PDB entry 1VFS | X-ray diffraction, 1.90 A resolution | chains A and B

# Chain A
Name: alanine racemase
From: Streptomyces lavendulae
Notes: EC 5.1.1.1
UniProt: Q65YW7 (Q65YW7_STRLA); residue numbers follow UniProt; this construct covers 1-378
Chain sequence (386 residues; each row starts with the number of its first residue):
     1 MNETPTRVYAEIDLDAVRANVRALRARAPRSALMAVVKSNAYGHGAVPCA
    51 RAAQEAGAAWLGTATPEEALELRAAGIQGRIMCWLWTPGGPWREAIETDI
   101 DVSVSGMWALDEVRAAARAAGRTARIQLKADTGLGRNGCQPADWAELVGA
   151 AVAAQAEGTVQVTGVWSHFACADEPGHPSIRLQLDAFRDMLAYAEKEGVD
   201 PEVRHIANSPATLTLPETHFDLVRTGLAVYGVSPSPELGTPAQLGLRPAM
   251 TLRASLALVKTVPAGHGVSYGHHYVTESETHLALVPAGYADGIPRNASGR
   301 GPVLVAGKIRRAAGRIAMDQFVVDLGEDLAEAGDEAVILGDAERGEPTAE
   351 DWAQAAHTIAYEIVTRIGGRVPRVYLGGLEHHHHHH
Unresolved in the structure: 1-2, 386
Modified positions: Lys129 (lysine nz-carboxylic acid; KCX)
Small-molecule neighbours:
  - DCS (D-[3-hydroxy-2-methyl-5-phosphonooxymethyl-pyridin-4-ylmethyl]-N,O-cycloserylamide), molecule 1: Val36, Lys38, Tyr42, Trp84, Lys129, Arg136, Trp166, His168, Asn208, Ser209, Pro210, Arg224, Thr225, Gly226, Leu227, Tyr361
  - DCS, molecule 2: Tyr270, Tyr289, Ala317, Met318, Asp319

# Chain B
Name: alanine racemase
From: Streptomyces lavendulae
Notes: EC 5.1.1.1
UniProt: Q65YW7 (Q65YW7_STRLA); residues 1001-1378 here correspond to UniProt positions 1-378 (UniProt number = residue number - 1000)
Chain sequence (386 residues; each row starts with the number of its first residue):
  1001 MNETPTRVYAEIDLDAVRANVRALRARAPRSALMAVVKSNAYGHGAVPCA
  1051 RAAQEAGAAWLGTATPEEALELRAAGIQGRIMCWLWTPGGPWREAIETDI
  1101 DVSVSGMWALDEVRAAARAAGRTARIQLKADTGLGRNGCQPADWAELVGA
  1151 AVAAQAEGTVQVTGVWSHFACADEPGHPSIRLQLDAFRDMLAYAEKEGVD
  1201 PEVRHIANSPATLTLPETHFDLVRTGLAVYGVSPSPELGTPAQLGLRPAM
  1251 TLRASLALVKTVPAGHGVSYGHHYVTESETHLALVPAGYADGIPRNASGR
  1301 GPVLVAGKIRRAAGRIAMDQFVVDLGEDLAEAGDEAVILGDAERGEPTAE
  1351 DWAQAAHTIAYEIVTRIGGRVPRVYLGGLEHHHHHH
Unresolved in the structure: 1001-1002, 1385-1386
Modified positions: Lys1129 (lysine nz-carboxylic acid; KCX)
Small-molecule neighbours:
  - DCS (D-[3-hydroxy-2-methyl-5-phosphonooxymethyl-pyridin-4-ylmethyl]-N,O-cycloserylamide), molecule 1: Val1036, Lys1038, Tyr1042, Trp1084, Lys1129, Arg1136, Trp1166, His1168, Asn1208, Ser1209, Pro1210, Arg1224, Thr1225, Gly1226, Leu1227, Tyr1361
  - DCS, molecule 2: Tyr1270, Tyr1289, Ala1317, Met1318, Asp1319

# How chain A and chain B interact
Pairs across the interface - 138 pairs, chain A then chain B:
  Thr6(A) with Thr1087(B), hydrogen bond (backbone-side chain); Gly1089(B)
  Arg7(A) with Thr1065(B); Leu1085(B); Thr1087(B)
  Lys38(A) with Met1318(B), hydrogen bond; Asp1319(B), salt bridge
  Ser39(A) with Ala1290(B); Met1318(B); Asp1319(B), hydrogen bond; Arg1370(B), hydrogen bond
  Tyr42(A) with Met1318(B), hydrophobic
  Ala64(A) with Asp1319(B)
  Thr65(A) with Arg1007(B)
  Glu68(A) with Arg1370(B), salt bridge
  Leu85(A) with Pro1286(B), hydrophobic; Asp1319(B); Gln1320(B)
  Trp86(A) with Ala1257(B)
  Thr87(A) with Thr1006(B), hydrogen bond (side chain-backbone); Arg1007(B); Ser1255(B); Ala1257(B); Pro1286(B)
  Pro88(A) with Thr1006(B); Leu1256(B); Ala1332(B); Gly1333(B)
  Gly89(A) with Thr1006(B)
  Trp108(A) with Ala1257(B), hydrogen bond (side chain-backbone); Ala1332(B)
  Asp131(A) with Lys1260(B), salt bridge
  Gly133(A) with His1266(B); Gly1267(B); His1272(B), hydrogen bond (backbone-side chain)
  Leu134(A) with Gly1267(B); Val1268(B); Ser1269(B), hydrogen bond (backbone-backbone)
  Gly135(A) with His1266(B); Gly1267(B); Leu1282(B); Val1322(B)
  Arg136(A) with Lys1260(B), hydrogen bond (backbone-side chain); Tyr1270(B), hydrogen bond; Leu1284(B); Ala1317(B); Gln1320(B), hydrogen bond
  Asn137(A) with Leu1258(B); Lys1260(B), hydrogen bond (backbone-side chain); Leu1284(B); Gln1320(B)
  Gly138(A) with Leu1258(B); Lys1260(B), hydrogen bond (backbone-side chain)
  Gln140(A) with Thr1261(B); Val1262(B); Pro1263(B); His1266(B), hydrogen bond
  His168(A) with Tyr1270(B), hydrogen bond
  Phe169(A) with Tyr1270(B)
  Ala170(A) with Ser1269(B); Tyr1270(B); Gly1271(B), hydrogen bond (backbone-backbone); His1272(B)
  Cys171(A) with Gly1271(B)
  Ser255(A) with Thr1087(B)
  Leu256(A) with Pro1088(B)
  Ala257(A) with Trp1086(B); Trp1108(B), hydrogen bond (backbone-side chain)
  Leu258(A) with Trp1108(B); Asn1137(B); Gly1138(B)
  Lys260(A) with Asp1131(B), salt bridge; Arg1136(B), hydrogen bond (side chain-backbone); Asn1137(B), hydrogen bond (side chain-backbone); Gly1138(B), hydrogen bond (side chain-backbone); Gln1140(B)
  Thr261(A) with Gln1140(B)
  Pro263(A) with Gln1140(B)
  His266(A) with Gly1133(B); Gly1135(B); Gln1140(B)
  Gly267(A) with Gly1133(B); Leu1134(B); Gly1135(B)
  Val268(A) with Leu1134(B)
  Ser269(A) with Leu1134(B), hydrogen bond (backbone-backbone); Ala1170(B)
  Tyr270(A) with Leu1134(B); Arg1136(B), hydrogen bond; His1168(B), hydrogen bond; Phe1169(B); Ala1170(B)
  Gly271(A) with Ala1170(B), hydrogen bond (backbone-backbone); Cys1171(B)
  His272(A) with Gly1133(B); Ala1170(B)
  Leu282(A) with Gly1135(B)
  Leu284(A) with Arg1136(B); Asn1137(B)
  Pro286(A) with Thr1087(B)
  Tyr289(A) with Tyr1361(B); Glu1362(B); Arg1366(B), hydrogen bond (backbone-side chain)
  Ala290(A) with Ser1039(B); Thr1365(B)
  Gly292(A) with Arg1366(B)
  Pro294(A) with Arg1366(B)
  Arg295(A) with Thr1358(B); Ile1359(B); Glu1362(B), hydrogen bond (backbone-side chain)
  Asn296(A) with His1357(B)
  Ala317(A) with Arg1136(B)
  Met318(A) with Lys1038(B); Ser1039(B); Tyr1042(B), hydrophobic; Thr1365(B)
  Asp319(A) with Lys1038(B), salt bridge; Ser1039(B), hydrogen bond; Leu1085(B)
  Gln320(A) with Leu1085(B); Arg1136(B), hydrogen bond
  Ala332(A) with Pro1088(B); Trp1108(B)
  Gly333(A) with Pro1088(B)
  Ala356(A) with Asn1296(B)
  His357(A) with Asn1296(B), hydrogen bond (backbone-side chain)
  Thr358(A) with Arg1295(B)
  Ile359(A) with Arg1295(B)
  Tyr361(A) with Tyr1289(B)
  Glu362(A) with Tyr1289(B); Arg1295(B), hydrogen bond (side chain-backbone)
  Thr365(A) with Ala1290(B); Met1318(B)
  Arg366(A) with Tyr1289(B), hydrogen bond (side chain-backbone); Pro1294(B); Arg1366(B)
  Arg370(A) with Ser1039(B), hydrogen bond; Glu1068(B), salt bridge
Also at the interface, not in a pair above, chain A (72 interface residues in all): Gly90, Ser105, Gly106, Lys129, Glu174, Ser179, Val262, Val322
Also at the interface, not in a pair above, chain B (72 interface residues in all): Ala1064, Gly1090, Ser1105, Gly1106, Lys1129, Glu1174, Ser1179, Gly1292, Ala1356

# Overview
The chain A/chain B interface involves 72 residues from each chain, with 32 hydrogen bonds and 6 salt bridges.
Polar contacts include Lys38(A)-Asp1319(B), Glu68(A)-Arg1370(B) and Asp131(A)-Lys1260(B). Compound DCS is
bound between chain A and chain B.
Both chains are alanine racemase (Streptomyces lavendulae). Entry 1VFS (Crystal structure of
D-cycloserine-bound form of alanine racemase from D-cycloserine-producing Streptomyces lavendulae) was
determined by X-ray diffraction together with 1VFH and 1VFT from the same study.
